PDB entry 8YQV | electron microscopy, 2.67 A resolution | chains A and B of the 8 polymer chains in the assembly

[Chain A]
Protein: DNA-directed RNA polymerase subunit
From: African swine fever virus
Notes: EC 2.7.7.6
Reference sequence: A0A3S7XUW7 (A0A3S7XUW7_ASF); residue numbers follow UniProt; this construct covers 1-1450
Chain sequence (1450 residues; each row starts with the number of its first residue):
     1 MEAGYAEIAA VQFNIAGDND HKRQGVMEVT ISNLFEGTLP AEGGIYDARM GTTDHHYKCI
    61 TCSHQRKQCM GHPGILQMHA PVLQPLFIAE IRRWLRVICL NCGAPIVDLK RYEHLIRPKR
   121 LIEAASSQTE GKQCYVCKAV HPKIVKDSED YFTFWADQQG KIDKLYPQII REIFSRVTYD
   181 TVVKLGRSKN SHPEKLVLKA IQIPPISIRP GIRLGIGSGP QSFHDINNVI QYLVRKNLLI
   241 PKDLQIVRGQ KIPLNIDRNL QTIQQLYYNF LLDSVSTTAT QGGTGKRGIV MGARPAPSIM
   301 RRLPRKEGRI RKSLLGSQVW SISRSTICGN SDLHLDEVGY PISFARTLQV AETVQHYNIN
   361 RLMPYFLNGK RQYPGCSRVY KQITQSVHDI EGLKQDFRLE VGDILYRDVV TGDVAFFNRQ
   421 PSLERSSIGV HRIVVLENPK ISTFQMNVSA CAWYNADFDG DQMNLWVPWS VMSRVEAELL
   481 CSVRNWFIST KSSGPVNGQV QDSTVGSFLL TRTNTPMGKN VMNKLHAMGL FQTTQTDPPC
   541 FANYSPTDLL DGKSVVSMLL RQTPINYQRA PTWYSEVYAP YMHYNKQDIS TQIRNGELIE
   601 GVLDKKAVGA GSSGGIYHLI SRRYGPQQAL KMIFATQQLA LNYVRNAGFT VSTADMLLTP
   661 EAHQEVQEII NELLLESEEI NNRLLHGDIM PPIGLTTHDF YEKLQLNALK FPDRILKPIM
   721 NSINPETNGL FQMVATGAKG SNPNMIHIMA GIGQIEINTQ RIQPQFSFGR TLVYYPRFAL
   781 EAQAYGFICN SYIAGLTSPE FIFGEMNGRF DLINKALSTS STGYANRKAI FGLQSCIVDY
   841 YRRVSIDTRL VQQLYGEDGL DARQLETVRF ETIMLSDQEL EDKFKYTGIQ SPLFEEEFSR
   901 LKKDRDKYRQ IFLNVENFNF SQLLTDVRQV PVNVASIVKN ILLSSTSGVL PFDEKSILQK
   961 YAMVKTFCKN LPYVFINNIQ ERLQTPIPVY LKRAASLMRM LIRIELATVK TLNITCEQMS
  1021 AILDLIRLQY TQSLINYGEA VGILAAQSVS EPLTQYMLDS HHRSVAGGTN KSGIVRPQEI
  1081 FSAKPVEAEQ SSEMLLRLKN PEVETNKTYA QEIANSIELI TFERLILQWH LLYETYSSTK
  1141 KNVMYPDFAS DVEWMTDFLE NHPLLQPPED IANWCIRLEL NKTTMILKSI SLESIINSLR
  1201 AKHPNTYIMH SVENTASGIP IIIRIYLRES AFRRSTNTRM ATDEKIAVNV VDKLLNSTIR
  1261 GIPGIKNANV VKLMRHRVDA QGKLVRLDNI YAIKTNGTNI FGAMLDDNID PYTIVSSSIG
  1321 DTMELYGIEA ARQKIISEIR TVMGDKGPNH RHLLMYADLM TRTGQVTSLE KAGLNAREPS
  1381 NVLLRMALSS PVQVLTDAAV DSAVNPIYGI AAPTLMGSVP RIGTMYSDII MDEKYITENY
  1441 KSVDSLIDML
Unresolved in the structure: 1, 213-223, 276-296, 1057-1072, 1133-1142, 1213-1220, 1443-1450
Bound ions: Zn2+: C59, C62, C69, H72; Mg2+: D457, D459, D461

[Chain B]
Protein: DNA-directed RNA polymerase subunit beta
From: African swine fever virus
Notes: EC 2.7.7.6
Reference sequence: A0A2X0RU95 (A0A2X0RU95_ASF); numbering as in UniProt (aligned over 1-1242)
Chain sequence (1242 residues; each row starts with the number of its first residue):
     1 MEPLRPQITY GPIETVDNEE LTEADMLSFI SAAVNSTGLI GYNIKSFDDL MDNGIPQIVK
    61 QMFNVDITYK DQRDHTEIDK LRESVQIQFN FTDVNIERPQ HRNYSQGNKI NLLPNKARLC
   121 GLSYSGPVNL AAEVILTAHY SNGRQEVKRA SIPPFQVSTF PIMRGSNRCH THHLSKTAKK
   181 EIGEDPNEPG GYFIARGGEW VVDLLENIRF NTLHIHYHTM QQGNNEIIRG EFISQPGGAF
   241 ENSSQIIIRY MTTGAITIEI NSTKFSKLRI PWYLIFRMFG MTGDDSIIEQ VVFDLESNSL
   301 VNTFMIEILE KSIHVLDPIF QPVQHELNRE KIIQFLSEKV SKFVSNPSAY KSDENAVQYL
   361 NERQLTILDK ILLPHMGQTA DTRVRKLRFL GLLIHKILLV IMNVFPPTDR DSYRTKRVHG
   421 SGVSLAKAFK AIFNTSVIAP IINGFKELLK QTAFEELTQR NIIEAFSAAL SKNTASDLNR
   481 SMEQSIISGN KTIMVRQRPI VNRVSTQSLE RKNLLNTISA LRTVNTHNTT NASKQTERAD
   541 MMRRVHASYP GYICVAQSAD TGEKVGMSKQ LAITANVCTA GEVLSLKQRL LSDPAIQQLA
   601 DVSNKDIVRK GLARVFINGE WIGCCTNAFE LAQRYRMLRR EGKVVHPHTT IYWDSMVDEV
   661 EFWLDVGRLT RPLLIVDNNI EKYNQACYKA AEARKKGDKD WEKHKIPFIQ NTRFTPQMAK
   721 DILAGTLTLE DLVAQGICEF ITPEEAENCL VAFSIIELRK HKHDVTRRFT HVDVPQAILG
   781 LAALVSPYAN CTQPARVTYE TNQGRQTGGW YCFSWPYRVD MNRFFQFYNE MPLVKTIAHN
   841 YVIPNGLNTI VAYMIYGGYN QEDSVIVSQS FIDRGGFAGT FYREEKVELE SDIESFGKPD
   901 PLITKNLKPG ANYEKLVDGF VPVGTVVKKG DIIIGKVAKI RGEKDELNKY IDRSVMYGFD
   961 EPAVVDAVMR PHGPNDEIFG LMRLRYERNL NIGDKMSSRS GNKGIAALAL PTSDMPFTED
  1021 GLQPDLIVNP HSHPSRMTNG QMIETTVGLA NALQGVVTDG TAFLPINVQL LSERLAQEGL
  1081 RFNGCQKMFN GQTGEYFDAA IFIGPTYHQR LQKFVLDDRY AVASYGPTDA LTGQPLDGKR
  1141 SHGGLRLGEM EHWVLTAQGA MQTIIEKSHD DSDGCISYIC RNCGEPAIYN ASHPIYKCMN
  1201 CDVQADIGMV DSRRSSIVFQ HEMRAANVNI TSVLSPRVFQ PA
Unresolved in the structure: 1-7, 218-224, 490-503, 527-536, 941-948
Bound ions: Zn2+: C1180, C1183, C1198, C1201

[Interface between chain A and chain B]
Contacting residue pairs - 390 pairs, chain A then chain B:
  E2(A) - Y1189(B)  hydrogen bond (backbone-side chain)
  A3(A) - Y1189(B)
  A3(A) - I1207(B)
  A3(A) - M1209(B)
  G4(A) - I1207(B)
  G4(A) - G1208(B)
  G4(A) - M1209(B)  hydrogen bond (backbone-backbone)
  Y5(A) - M1209(B)
  Y5(A) - D1211(B)
  A6(A) - M1209(B)  hydrogen bond (backbone-backbone)
  A6(A) - V1210(B)
  A6(A) - L1234(B)  hydrophobic
  E7(A) - L1234(B)
  E7(A) - S1235(B)  hydrogen bond (backbone-backbone)
  I8(A) - I1179(B)  hydrophobic
  I8(A) - S1232(B)
  I8(A) - V1233(B)
  I8(A) - L1234(B)  hydrophobic
  A9(A) - V1233(B)  hydrogen bond (backbone-backbone)
  A9(A) - S1235(B)
  A10(A) - T1231(B)
  A10(A) - S1232(B)
  A10(A) - V1233(B)  hydrogen bond (backbone-backbone)
  V11(A) - I1230(B)  hydrophobic
  V11(A) - T1231(B)
  Q12(A) - N1229(B)
  Q12(A) - I1230(B)
  Q12(A) - T1231(B)  hydrogen bond (backbone-backbone)
  Q12(A) - V1233(B)
  F13(A) - N1229(B)
  F13(A) - I1230(B)  hydrophobic
  N14(A) - V1228(B)
  N14(A) - N1229(B)  hydrogen bond (backbone-backbone)
  I15(A) - N1227(B)
  A16(A) - N1227(B)  hydrogen bond (backbone-backbone)
  D20(A) - N1229(B)  hydrogen bond
  H21(A) - N1227(B)  hydrogen bond
  R23(A) - M1199(B)
  R23(A) - N1200(B)
  Q24(A) - E1185(B)  hydrogen bond
  Q24(A) - N1200(B)
  Q24(A) - N1229(B)
  G25(A) - M1199(B)
  V26(A) - M1199(B)  hydrophobic
  T61(A) - I1188(B)
  T61(A) - I1195(B)
  C62(A) - I1188(B)  hydrophobic
  C62(A) - N1190(B)  hydrogen bond (backbone-side chain)
  C62(A) - I1195(B)
  S63(A) - N1190(B)  hydrogen bond (backbone-side chain)
  S63(A) - H1193(B)
  H64(A) - Y1189(B)  hydrogen bond (side chain-backbone)
  H64(A) - N1190(B)
  R66(A) - A1130(B)  hydrogen bond (side chain-backbone)
  R66(A) - R1214(B)
  K67(A) - R1214(B)  hydrogen bond (backbone-side chain)
  C69(A) - R1214(B)  hydrogen bond (backbone-side chain)
  M70(A) - C1175(B)  hydrophobic
  M70(A) - R1214(B)
  M70(A) - I1217(B)  hydrophobic
  M70(A) - H1221(B)
  G71(A) - H1221(B)
  H72(A) - I1188(B)
  Q84(A) - N1227(B)
  L86(A) - A1226(B)  hydrophobic
  F87(A) - N1227(B)
  F87(A) - V1228(B)  hydrophobic
  L198(A) - N1227(B)
  Q202(A) - A1225(B)
  P204(A) - A1225(B)  hydrophobic
  P205(A) - H1221(B)
  S207(A) - L1131(B)
  S207(A) - R1214(B)
  I208(A) - L1131(B)
  I208(A) - V1218(B)  hydrophobic
  I208(A) - H1221(B)
  I208(A) - E1222(B)
  Y267(A) - N1227(B)  hydrogen bond
  L271(A) - A1225(B)
  L271(A) - A1226(B)  hydrophobic
  L271(A) - N1227(B)
  I299(A) - E1222(B)
  M300(A) - A1226(B)  hydrophobic
  R302(A) - L1131(B)
  R302(A) - E1222(B)  salt bridge
  L303(A) - F1219(B)  hydrophobic
  L303(A) - E1222(B)
  R309(A) - L1131(B)
  R309(A) - T1132(B)
  R309(A) - S1215(B)
  R309(A) - F1219(B)
  R309(A) - E1222(B)  salt bridge
  I310(A) - F1219(B)  hydrophobic
  R311(A) - R1146(B)
  R311(A) - E1149(B)  salt bridge
  K312(A) - R1146(B)  hydrogen bond (backbone-side chain)
  S313(A) - T1132(B)
  S313(A) - Q1134(B)  hydrogen bond (backbone-side chain)
  S313(A) - R1213(B)  hydrogen bond (backbone-side chain)
  S313(A) - S1215(B)  hydrogen bond (backbone-side chain)
  L314(A) - R1213(B)  hydrogen bond (backbone-side chain)
  L314(A) - S1215(B)
  L314(A) - S1216(B)
  L314(A) - F1219(B)  hydrophobic
  L315(A) - G1148(B)
  L315(A) - E1149(B)
  L315(A) - H1152(B)
  G316(A) - R1146(B)
  G316(A) - L1147(B)
  G316(A) - G1148(B)
  G316(A) - R1213(B)  hydrogen bond (backbone-side chain)
  S317(A) - R1146(B)
  S317(A) - L1147(B)  hydrogen bond (backbone-backbone)
  S317(A) - S1168(B)  hydrogen bond
  S317(A) - S1172(B)
  S317(A) - R1213(B)  hydrogen bond
  Q318(A) - Q1134(B)
  Q318(A) - P1135(B)
  Q318(A) - L1136(B)  hydrogen bond (side chain-backbone)
  Q318(A) - D1137(B)
  Q318(A) - G1138(B)
  Q318(A) - G1144(B)  hydrogen bond (side chain-backbone)
  Q318(A) - L1145(B)
  Q318(A) - R1146(B)
  Q318(A) - S1172(B)  hydrogen bond (backbone-side chain)
  V319(A) - G1144(B)
  V319(A) - L1145(B)  hydrogen bond (backbone-backbone)
  V319(A) - K1167(B)
  V319(A) - D1171(B)
  W320(A) - V1122(B)
  W320(A) - A1123(B)
  W320(A) - S1124(B)
  W320(A) - G1126(B)
  W320(A) - P1127(B)
  W320(A) - P1135(B)
  W320(A) - G1143(B)
  W320(A) - G1144(B)
  W320(A) - K1167(B)  hydrogen bond (backbone-side chain)
  W320(A) - D1171(B)  hydrogen bond (backbone-backbone)
  S321(A) - V1122(B)
  S321(A) - A1123(B)  hydrogen bond (backbone-backbone)
  S321(A) - S1124(B)
  S321(A) - K1167(B)  hydrogen bond (backbone-side chain)
  S321(A) - D1171(B)
  I322(A) - A1121(B)
  I322(A) - V1122(B)  hydrogen bond (backbone-backbone)
  I322(A) - L1145(B)  hydrophobic
  S323(A) - Y1120(B)
  S323(A) - A1121(B)
  S323(A) - L1145(B)
  R324(A) - D1118(B)
  R324(A) - R1119(B)
  R324(A) - Y1120(B)  hydrogen bond (backbone-backbone)
  R324(A) - L1145(B)
  C328(A) - A1007(B)  hydrophobic
  N330(A) - Y859(B)
  S331(A) - G857(B)  hydrogen bond (side chain-backbone)
  S331(A) - G858(B)
  S331(A) - Y859(B)
  D332(A) - Y859(B)  hydrogen bond
  F344(A) - R1119(B)
  F344(A) - Y1120(B)
  F344(A) - A1121(B)  hydrophobic
  T347(A) - A1121(B)
  T347(A) - V1122(B)
  T347(A) - A1123(B)
  L348(A) - V1122(B)
  R378(A) - S1124(B)  hydrogen bond
  F416(A) - T1163(B)
  N418(A) - E1151(B)
  Q420(A) - R1146(B)
  Q420(A) - E1151(B)
  S422(A) - M1150(B)
  S422(A) - E1151(B)  hydrogen bond
  S422(A) - V1154(B)
  L423(A) - M1150(B)  hydrophobic
  E424(A) - V1154(B)
  R425(A) - V1154(B)
  R425(A) - A1157(B)  hydrogen bond (side chain-backbone)
  R425(A) - Q1158(B)  hydrogen bond (backbone-side chain)
  I428(A) - E1151(B)
  I428(A) - V1154(B)  hydrophobic
  I428(A) - L1155(B)  hydrophobic
  I428(A) - Q1158(B)  hydrogen bond (backbone-side chain)
  S442(A) - V1115(B)
  S442(A) - L1116(B)
  S442(A) - R1119(B)  hydrogen bond
  T443(A) - I992(B)
  T443(A) - G993(B)
  T443(A) - V1115(B)
  V448(A) - Q861(B)
  V448(A) - E862(B)
  C451(A) - E862(B)
  D457(A) - D863(B)
  F458(A) - Q861(B)
  F458(A) - E862(B)  hydrogen bond (backbone-backbone)
  F458(A) - D863(B)
  F458(A) - S864(B)
  F458(A) - I1005(B)
  D459(A) - D863(B)
  D459(A) - K995(B)
  D459(A) - K1003(B)  salt bridge
  D459(A) - I1005(B)
  G460(A) - I1005(B)
  Q462(A) - D1118(B)
  W466(A) - L1147(B)  hydrophobic
  W466(A) - T1163(B)
  W466(A) - K1167(B)
  P468(A) - E1166(B)
  W469(A) - E1166(B)  hydrogen bond (backbone-side chain)
  W469(A) - D1170(B)
  W469(A) - D1171(B)  hydrogen bond
  S470(A) - E1166(B)  hydrogen bond (backbone-side chain)
  M472(A) - Q1162(B)
  S473(A) - Q1162(B)
  S473(A) - T1163(B)  hydrogen bond
  S473(A) - E1166(B)  hydrogen bond
  E476(A) - A1160(B)
  E476(A) - M1161(B)
  E476(A) - Q1162(B)  hydrogen bond (side chain-backbone)
  E476(A) - T1163(B)  hydrogen bond
  L480(A) - Q1158(B)
  L480(A) - G1159(B)
  C481(A) - Q1158(B)
  C481(A) - A1160(B)  hydrophobic
  W486(A) - Q1158(B)
  V500(A) - Q861(B)  hydrogen bond (backbone-side chain)
  Q501(A) - E862(B)  hydrogen bond (side chain-backbone)
  Q501(A) - N1029(B)
  Q501(A) - H1031(B)  hydrogen bond (backbone-side chain)
  D502(A) - I855(B)
  D502(A) - Q861(B)
  D502(A) - N1029(B)  hydrogen bond
  D502(A) - H1031(B)  salt bridge
  V505(A) - I855(B)  hydrophobic
  V505(A) - H1031(B)
  H526(A) - E1095(B)  salt bridge
  L641(A) - G857(B)
  V644(A) - I855(B)  hydrophobic
  V644(A) - F1097(B)
  R645(A) - G857(B)
  R645(A) - N1090(B)
  R645(A) - Q1092(B)
  R645(A) - F1097(B)
  N646(A) - E1095(B)
  N646(A) - Y1096(B)
  N646(A) - F1097(B)
  N646(A) - D1098(B)  hydrogen bond (backbone-backbone)
  A647(A) - D1098(B)  hydrogen bond (backbone-backbone)
  A647(A) - A1099(B)
  G648(A) - F1097(B)
  F649(A) - Y853(B)
  F649(A) - M854(B)
  F649(A) - I855(B)  hydrogen bond (backbone-backbone)
  F649(A) - P1030(B)  hydrophobic
  F649(A) - H1031(B)
  T650(A) - Y853(B)  hydrogen bond (side chain-backbone)
  T650(A) - A1100(B)
  T650(A) - F1102(B)  hydrogen bond (side chain-backbone)
  V651(A) - Y853(B)
  V651(A) - P1030(B)  hydrophobic
  V651(A) - M1042(B)  hydrophobic
  V651(A) - F1102(B)
  S652(A) - N1083(B)
  S652(A) - C1085(B)
  S652(A) - F1102(B)
  T653(A) - M1042(B)  hydrogen bond (side chain-backbone)
  T653(A) - T1046(B)  hydrogen bond
  T653(A) - V1068(B)
  T653(A) - F1102(B)
  A654(A) - N1083(B)
  M656(A) - H1033(B)  hydrogen bond
  M656(A) - N1039(B)
  L657(A) - V1068(B)  hydrophobic
  L657(A) - Q1069(B)
  L730(A) - P1034(B)  hydrophobic
  M733(A) - P1030(B)
  M733(A) - H1031(B)
  A738(A) - H1031(B)
  K739(A) - H1031(B)
  K739(A) - P1034(B)
  K739(A) - S1035(B)
  G740(A) - S1035(B)
  N744(A) - P1034(B)
  N744(A) - S1035(B)
  N744(A) - M1037(B)
  I748(A) - M1037(B)  hydrophobic
  I748(A) - N1039(B)
  Q765(A) - H546(B)
  F766(A) - A547(B)
  F766(A) - S548(B)
  F766(A) - A746(B)
  F766(A) - E747(B)
  S767(A) - E747(B)  hydrogen bond
  F768(A) - M656(B)  hydrophobic
  R770(A) - A746(B)
  R770(A) - E747(B)
  R770(A) - C749(B)  hydrogen bond (side chain-backbone)
  R770(A) - L750(B)
  T771(A) - A547(B)
  V773(A) - A746(B)
  V773(A) - C749(B)
  V773(A) - L750(B)
  V773(A) - V751(B)  hydrogen bond (backbone-backbone)
  Y774(A) - L750(B)
  Y774(A) - V751(B)
  Y774(A) - F753(B)  hydrophobic
  Y774(A) - D773(B)  hydrogen bond
  Y774(A) - I778(B)
  Y775(A) - L750(B)
  P776(A) - L750(B)
  P776(A) - R767(B)
  R777(A) - E747(B)
  E781(A) - R767(B)  salt bridge
  Y792(A) - C791(B)
  Y792(A) - T792(B)
  Y792(A) - Q793(B)
  Y792(A) - M1037(B)  hydrophobic
  Y792(A) - N1039(B)
  I793(A) - V1068(B)
  G795(A) - C791(B)
  L796(A) - N790(B)  hydrogen bond (backbone-side chain)
  L796(A) - F1063(B)
  T797(A) - F753(B)
  T797(A) - F1063(B)
  S798(A) - P775(B)
  P799(A) - F753(B)
  F801(A) - V555(B)  hydrophobic
  F801(A) - L779(B)  hydrophobic
  F801(A) - A789(B)
  F801(A) - N790(B)
  F801(A) - P794(B)  hydrophobic
  F801(A) - F1063(B)  hydrophobic
  I802(A) - P550(B)  hydrophobic
  I802(A) - I778(B)  hydrophobic
  G804(A) - P794(B)
  E805(A) - V555(B)
  E805(A) - A556(B)
  E805(A) - P794(B)
  E805(A) - T798(B)
  M806(A) - V545(B)
  M806(A) - A547(B)  hydrophobic
  R809(A) - R543(B)
  R809(A) - R544(B)
  R809(A) - V545(B)
  R809(A) - V555(B)  hydrogen bond (side chain-backbone)
  R809(A) - A556(B)
  R809(A) - S558(B)  hydrogen bond
  F810(A) - R544(B)
  L812(A) - D560(B)
  I813(A) - D540(B)
  I813(A) - R543(B)
  I813(A) - R544(B)
  L817(A) - D540(B)
  R827(A) - E1149(B)  salt bridge
  R827(A) - W1153(B)
  I830(A) - W1153(B)  hydrophobic
  F831(A) - E1149(B)
  E1039(A) - A1157(B)
  A1040(A) - T1156(B)
  I1043(A) - W1153(B)
  I1043(A) - T1156(B)
  I1043(A) - A1157(B)  hydrophobic
  L1044(A) - A1157(B)  hydrophobic
  Q1047(A) - W1153(B)
  Q1047(A) - V1154(B)
  Q1047(A) - A1157(B)
  M1386(A) - F1219(B)  hydrophobic
  M1386(A) - M1223(B)  hydrophobic
  L1395(A) - M1223(B)  hydrophobic
  L1395(A) - V1228(B)  hydrophobic
  A1399(A) - V1228(B)  hydrophobic
  I1410(A) - T1156(B)
  L1415(A) - S1216(B)  hydrogen bond (backbone-side chain)
  M1416(A) - S1212(B)
  M1416(A) - S1216(B)
  M1416(A) - Q1220(B)  hydrogen bond
  G1417(A) - H1169(B)  hydrogen bond (backbone-side chain)
  G1417(A) - D1211(B)
  G1417(A) - S1212(B)
  G1417(A) - R1213(B)
  G1417(A) - S1216(B)  hydrogen bond (backbone-side chain)
  V1419(A) - I1165(B)  hydrophobic
  V1419(A) - H1169(B)
  P1420(A) - M1161(B)
  I1422(A) - M1161(B)
  T1424(A) - G1159(B)  hydrogen bond (side chain-backbone)
  T1424(A) - M1161(B)
  M1425(A) - M1161(B)  hydrophobic
  M1425(A) - I1165(B)  hydrophobic
Interface residues without a listed pair, chain A (192 interface residues in all): P85, P210, H224, S325, T326, G329, P421, K440, Q445, A456, N464, S503, L658, H747, L772, A794, A816, L1383, S1418, G1423
Interface residues without a listed pair, chain B (184 interface residues in all): D409, Q557, A559, G562, V565, G566, R671, A752, A795, V797, Y799, Q869, G1004, I1043, I1066, S1072, F1082, I1101, Y1125, T1128, D1129, H1142, I1164, I1176, Y1178, Y1196, R1224

[In short]
The interface between chain A and chain B involves 192 residues on one side and 184 on the other, with 78
hydrogen bonds and 8 salt bridges. Among the polar pairs are R302(A)-E1222(B), R309(A)-E1222(B) and
R311(A)-E1149(B). C59(A), C62(A), C69(A) and H72(A) coordinate Zn2+.
Chain A is DNA-directed RNA polymerase subunit and chain B is DNA-directed RNA polymerase subunit beta, both
from African swine fever virus; the structure, African swine fever virus RNA Polymerase core, was determined
by electron microscopy, deposited together with 8YQT, 8YQU, 8YQW, 8YQX, 8YQY and 8YQZ.
